Entry 1MTY (X-ray diffraction, 1.70 A resolution); this record covers chains E and H of the 6 polymer chains in the assembly.

# Chain E
Molecule: Methane monooxygenase hydroxylase
Organism: Methylococcus capsulatus str. Bath
Notes: EC 1.14.13.25
Reference sequence: P22869 (MEMA_METCA); residues 15-526 here = UniProt positions 15-526
Chain sequence (512 residues; numbered 15 to 526; the number before each row is that of its first residue):
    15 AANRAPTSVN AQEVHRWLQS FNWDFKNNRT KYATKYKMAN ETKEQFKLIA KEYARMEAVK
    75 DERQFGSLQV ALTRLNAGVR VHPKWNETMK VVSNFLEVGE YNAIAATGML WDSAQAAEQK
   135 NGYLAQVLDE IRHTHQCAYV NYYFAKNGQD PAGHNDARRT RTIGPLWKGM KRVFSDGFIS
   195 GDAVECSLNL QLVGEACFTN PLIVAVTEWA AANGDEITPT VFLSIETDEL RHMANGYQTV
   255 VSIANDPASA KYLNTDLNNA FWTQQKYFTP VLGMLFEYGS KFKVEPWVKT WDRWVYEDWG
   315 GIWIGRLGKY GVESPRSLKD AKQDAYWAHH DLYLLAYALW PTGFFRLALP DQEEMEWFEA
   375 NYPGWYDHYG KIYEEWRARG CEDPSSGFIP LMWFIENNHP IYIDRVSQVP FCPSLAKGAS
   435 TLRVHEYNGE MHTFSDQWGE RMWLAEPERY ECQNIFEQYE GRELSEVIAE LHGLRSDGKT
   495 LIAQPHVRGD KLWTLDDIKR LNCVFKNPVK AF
Sequence notes: conflict Asp306 (Asn in P22869), Glu444 (Gln in P22869)
Metal / ion sites: Fe ion site 1: Glu114, Glu144, His147; Fe ion site 2: Glu144, Glu209, Glu243, His246
Swiss-Prot annotation at these positions:
  - active site: Cys151
  - binding site (Fe cation): Glu114, Glu144, His147, Glu209, Glu243, His246

# Chain H
Molecule: Methane monooxygenase hydroxylase
Organism: Methylococcus capsulatus str. Bath
Notes: EC 1.14.13.25
Reference sequence: P11987 (MEMG_METCA); residues 4-165 here correspond to UniProt positions 3-164 (UniProt number = residue number - 1)
Chain sequence (162 residues; each row starts with the number of its first residue):
     4 LGIHSNDTRD AWVNKIAHVN TLEKAAEMLK QFRMDHTTPF RNSYELDNDY LWIEAKLEEK
    64 VAVLKARAFN EVDFRHKTAF GEDAKSVLDG TVAKMNAAKD KWEAEKIHIG FRQAYKPPIM
   124 PVNYFLDGER QLGTRLMELR NLNYYDTPLE ELRKQRGVRV VH
Sequence notes: conflict Asp38 (His37 in P11987), Lys80 (Asn79 in P11987)

# Chain E / chain H interface
Residue-residue contacts (89):
  Arg43(E) with Arg133(H)
  Thr44(E) with Arg133(H)
  Lys45(E) with Arg133(H)
  Ala47(E) with Glu132(H); Arg133(H); Gly136(H); Thr137(H); Met140(H), hydrophobic
  Thr48(E) with Thr137(H), hydrogen bond (backbone-side chain); Met140(H)
  Lys49(E) with Met140(H); Glu141(H); Asn144(H)
  Asp196(E) with Met140(H)
  Lys265(E) with Leu145(H)
  Tyr266(E) with Glu141(H), hydrogen bond (side chain-backbone); Asn144(H); Leu145(H)
  Thr269(E) with Tyr147(H); Tyr148(H), hydrogen bond (backbone-side chain)
  Asn272(E) with Tyr148(H), hydrogen bond
  Asn273(E) with Tyr147(H); Tyr148(H), hydrogen bond
  Arg330(E) with Tyr148(H)
  Leu436(E) with His165(H), hydrogen bond (backbone-side chain)
  Arg437(E) with Leu152(H); Arg156(H)
  Val438(E) with Val163(H); Val164(H), hydrogen bond (backbone-backbone); His165(H), hydrogen bond (backbone-backbone)
  His439(E) with Arg156(H); Val161(H); Arg162(H); Val163(H)
  Glu440(E) with Val161(H); Arg162(H), salt bridge; Val164(H)
  Tyr441(E) with Pro42(H); Phe43(H); Arg159(H)
  Asn442(E) with Pro42(H); Phe43(H); Arg44(H); Tyr47(H)
  Glu444(E) with Tyr47(H); Asp50(H)
  Gln451(E) with Leu152(H)
  Trp452(E) with Tyr148(H), hydrophobic
  Glu454(E) with Leu152(H); Arg156(H), salt bridge
  Arg455(E) with Tyr147(H), hydrogen bond (side chain-backbone); Tyr148(H); Thr150(H), hydrogen bond (side chain-backbone); Leu152(H); Leu155(H)
  Met456(E) with Tyr147(H)
  Trp457(E) with Val161(H), hydrophobic
  Leu458(E) with Leu152(H), hydrophobic; Leu155(H), hydrophobic; Arg156(H); Arg159(H), hydrogen bond (backbone-side chain)
  Ala459(E) with Arg143(H), hydrogen bond (backbone-side chain); Arg159(H)
  Glu460(E) with Arg143(H); Tyr147(H), hydrogen bond
  Pro461(E) with Pro42(H); Arg159(H)
  Glu462(E) with Pro42(H); Ile112(H); Arg143(H), salt bridge
  Glu465(E) with Thr41(H); Pro42(H); Arg44(H), salt bridge
  Gln467(E) with Asp50(H), hydrogen bond (side chain-backbone); Tyr53(H); Leu54(H)
  Glu471(E) with Asn51(H), hydrogen bond (backbone-side chain)
  Gln472(E) with Ile6(H); Asn51(H)
  Tyr473(E) with Ile6(H), hydrophobic
  Arg476(E) with Leu4(H), hydrogen bond (side chain-backbone); Gly5(H)
  Glu484(E) with Gly5(H); Ile6(H), hydrogen bond (side chain-backbone); His7(H), salt bridge
  Leu485(E) with Ile6(H), hydrophobic; His7(H)
  Phe526(E) with Val164(H), hydrophobic; His165(H)
Other interface residues (no listed pair), chain E (46 interface residues in all): Tyr46, Asp270, Gly443, Met445, Val481
Other interface residues (no listed pair), chain H (41 interface residues in all): Ser8, Glu108, Leu129, Leu139, Pro151, Gly160

# Summary
46 residues of chain E face 41 of chain H across their interface; the contacts include 17 hydrogen bonds and 5
salt bridges. Among the polar pairs are Glu440(E)-Arg162(H), Glu454(E)-Arg156(H) and Glu462(E)-Arg143(H).
Chain E is Methane monooxygenase hydroxylase and chain H is Methane monooxygenase hydroxylase, both from
Methylococcus capsulatus str. Bath; the structure, Methane monooxygenase hydroxylase from methylococcus
capsulatus (bath), was determined by X-ray diffraction.
